PDB entry 2WZP | X-ray diffraction, 2.60 A resolution | chains D and G of the 15 polymer chains in the assembly

== Chain D ==
Molecule: Camelid VHH5
From: Lama glama
Sequence (123 residues; each row starts with the number of its first residue):
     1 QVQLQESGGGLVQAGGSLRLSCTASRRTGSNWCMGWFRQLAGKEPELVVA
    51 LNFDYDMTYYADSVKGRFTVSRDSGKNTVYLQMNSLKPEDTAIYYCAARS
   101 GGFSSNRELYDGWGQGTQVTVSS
Unresolved in the structure: 1
Cystine bridges: C22-C96

== Chain G ==
Molecule: Putative receptor binding protein
From: Lactococcus phage P2
Reference sequence: Q1RNF7 (Q1RNF7_9CAUD); residue numbers follow UniProt; this construct covers 2-264
Sequence (266 residues; row label = number of the first residue in the row):
     2 TIKNFTFFSPNSTEFPVGSNNDGKLYMMLTGMDYRTIRRKDWSSPLNTAL
    52 NVQYTNTSIIAGGRYFELLNETVALKGDSVNYIHANIDLTQTANPVSLSA
   102 ETANNSNGVDINNGSGVLKVCFDIVTTSGTGVTSTKPIVQTSTLDSISVN
   152 DMTVSGSIDVPVQTLTVEAGNGLQLQLTKKNNDLVIVRFFGSVSNIQKGW
   202 NMSGTWVDRPFRPAAVQSLVGHFAGRDTSFHIDINPNGSITWWGANIDKT
   252 PIATRGNGSYFIKSAW

== How chain D and chain G interact ==
Pairs across the interface - 28 pairs, chain D then chain G:
  R38(D) with T206(G), hydrogen bond
  Q39(D) with T206(G); W207(G); D209(G); R210(G); R213(G), hydrogen bond
  A41(D) with G205(G); W207(G), hydrogen bond (backbone-side chain)
  G42(D) with W207(G); R213(G)
  K43(D) with W207(G); R210(G), hydrogen bond (backbone-side chain); R213(G), hydrogen bond (backbone-side chain); N238(G)
  E44(D) with R210(G), salt bridge
  P45(D) with R210(G)
  P88(D) with E169(G)
  T91(D) with T167(G); E169(G)
  I93(D) with T165(G); L166(G), hydrophobic; D209(G)
  Y95(D) with D209(G), hydrogen bond; P211(G)
  Q115(D) with Q164(G)
  Q118(D) with T165(G); L166(G); T167(G)
Also at the interface, not in a pair above, chain D (15 interface residues in all): T120, V121
Also at the interface, not in a pair above, chain G (14 interface residues in all): V208

== Overview ==
15 residues of chain D and 14 residues of chain G are in contact; the contacts include 6 hydrogen bonds and 1
salt bridge. Among the polar pairs are E44(D)-R210(G), R38(D)-T206(G) and Q39(D)-R213(G).
Chain D is Camelid VHH5 (Lama glama) and chain G is Putative receptor binding protein (Lactococcus phage P2);
the structure, Structures of Lactococcal Phage p2 Baseplate Shed Light on a Novel Mechanism of Host Attachment
and ..., was determined by X-ray diffraction (same publication as 4V5I and 2X53).
